PDB entry 7E4Y | X-ray diffraction, 2.71 A resolution | chains B and E of the 6 polymer chains in the assembly

== Chain B ==
Protein: Tubulin beta-2B chain
Organism: Bos taurus
UniProt: Q6B856 (TBB2B_BOVIN); the author numbering skips numbers that UniProt does not, so the offset changes along the chain: 1-42 = UniProt 1-42; 45-360 = UniProt 43-358; 369-441 = UniProt 359-431
Chain sequence (431 residues; numbered 1 to 441; 10 numbers in that range are skipped by the numbering (no residue carries them; nothing is unmodelled there); the number before each row is that of its first residue):
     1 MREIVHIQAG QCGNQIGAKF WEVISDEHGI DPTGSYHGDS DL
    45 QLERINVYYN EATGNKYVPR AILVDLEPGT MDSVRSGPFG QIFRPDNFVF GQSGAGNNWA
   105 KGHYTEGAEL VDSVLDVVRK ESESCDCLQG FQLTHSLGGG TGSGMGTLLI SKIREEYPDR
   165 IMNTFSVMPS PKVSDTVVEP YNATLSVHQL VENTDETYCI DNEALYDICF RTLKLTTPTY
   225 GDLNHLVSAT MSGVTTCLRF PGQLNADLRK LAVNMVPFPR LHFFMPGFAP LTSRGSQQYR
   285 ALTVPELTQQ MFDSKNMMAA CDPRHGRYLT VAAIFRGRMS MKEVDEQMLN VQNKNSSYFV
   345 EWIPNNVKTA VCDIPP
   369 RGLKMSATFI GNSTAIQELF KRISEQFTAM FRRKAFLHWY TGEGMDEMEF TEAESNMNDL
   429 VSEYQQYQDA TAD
Disordered / not traced: 441
Swiss-Prot annotation at these positions:
  - motif: Met-1 to Ile-4 (MREI motif)
  - binding site (GTP): Gln-11, Glu-71, Ser-140, Gly-144, Thr-145, Gly-146, Asn-206, Asn-228
  - binding site (Mg(2+)): Glu-71
  - modified residue: Ser-40 (Phosphoserine), Thr-57 (Phosphothreonine), Lys-60 (N6-acetyllysine), Ser-174 (Phosphoserine), Thr-287 (Phosphothreonine), Thr-292 (Phosphothreonine), Arg-320 (Omega-N-methylarginine)
  - cross-link (Glycyl lysine isopeptide (Lys-Gly)): Lys-60 (interchain with G-Cter in ubiquitin), Lys-326 (interchain with G-Cter in ubiquitin)
Metal / ion sites: Mg2+: Gln-11 (together with GDP)
Residues lining bound ligands: GDP (guanosine-5'-diphosphate): Gly-10, Gln-11, Cys-12, Gln-15, Ile-16, Ala-99, Asn-101, Ser-140, Gly-142, Gly-143, Gly-144, Thr-145, Gly-146, Ser-147, Val-171, Pro-173, Val-177, Asp-179, Glu-183, Asn-206, Leu-209, Tyr-224, Leu-227, Asn-228

== Chain E ==
Protein: Stathmin-4
Organism: Rattus norvegicus
UniProt: P63043 (STMN4_RAT); residues 6-143 here correspond to UniProt positions 50-187 (UniProt number = residue number + 44)
Chain sequence (138 residues; row label = number of the first residue in the row):
     6 MEVIELNKCT SGQSFEVILK PPSFDGVPEF NASLPRRRDP SLEEIQKKLE AAEERRKYQE
    66 AELLKHLAEK REHEREVIQK AIEENNNFIK MAKEKLAQKM ESNKENREAH LAAMLERLQE
   126 KDKHAEEVRK NKELKEEA
Disordered / not traced: 29-43
Swiss-Prot annotation at these positions:
  - modified residue: Ser-46 (Phosphoserine)

== Chain B / chain E interface ==
Pairs across the interface - 24 pairs, chain B then chain E:
  Tyr-108(B) with His-78(E), hydrogen bond; Glu-79(E); Val-82(E), hydrophobic; Ile-83(E)
  Leu-152(B) with Glu-79(E)
  Ser-155(B) with Leu-72(E); Lys-75(E), hydrogen bond; Arg-76(E), hydrogen bond
  Lys-156(B) with Arg-76(E); Glu-79(E), salt bridge
  Arg-158(B) with Leu-68(E)
  Glu-159(B) with Leu-69(E); Leu-72(E); Arg-76(E), salt bridge
  Gln-193(B) with Lys-75(E)
  Asn-197(B) with Lys-75(E)
  Thr-409(B) with Glu-89(E)
  Glu-411(B) with Val-82(E); Ala-86(E)
  Gly-412(B) with Val-82(E); Lys-85(E)
  Met-413(B) with Val-82(E)
  Asp-414(B) with Lys-85(E), salt bridge
  Glu-417(B) with His-78(E), salt bridge
Interface residues without a listed pair, chain B (18 interface residues in all): His-107, Thr-109, Pro-162, Gly-410
Interface residues without a listed pair, chain E (13 interface residues in all): Glu-65

== In short ==
The interface between chain B and chain E involves 18 residues on one side and 13 on the other, with 3
hydrogen bonds and 4 salt bridges. Polar pairs include Lys-156(B)/Glu-79(E), Glu-159(B)/Arg-76(E) and
Asp-414(B)/Lys-85(E). Bound to chain B: GDP.
Here chain B is Tubulin beta-2B chain (Bos taurus) and chain E is Stathmin-4 (Rattus norvegicus). Entry 7E4Y
(Crystal structure of tubulin in complex with L-DM4-SMe) was determined by X-ray diffraction.
